PDB entry 9G9G | electron microscopy, 3.38 A resolution | chains C and T of the 12 polymer chains in the assembly

# Chain C
Molecule: CRISPR system Cms protein Csm2
From: Enterococcus italicus DSM 15952
UniProtKB: E6LHV6 (CSM2_ENTI1); residue numbers follow UniProt; this construct covers 1-140
Chain sequence (140 residues; numbered 1 to 140; the number before each row is that of its first residue):
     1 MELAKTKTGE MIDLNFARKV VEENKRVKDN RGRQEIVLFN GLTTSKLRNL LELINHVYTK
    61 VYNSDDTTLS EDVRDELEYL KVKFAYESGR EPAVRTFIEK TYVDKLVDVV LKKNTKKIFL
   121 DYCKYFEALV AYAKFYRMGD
Unresolved in the structure: 1-2, 138-140

# Chain T
Molecule: CTR
Sequence (47 nucleotides; each row starts with the number of its first residue):
     1 CCCCCAGCGC UUCAGCGUUC UUCGGAAUGU CGCGCAUUGG CAUGGAA
Unresolved in the structure: 1-7, 43-47

# Chain C / chain T interface
Residue-residue contacts (12; chain C residue first):
  Thr43(C) with G17(T), hydrogen bond to the phosphate
  Thr44(C) with U18(T), hydrogen bond to the phosphate
  Ser45(C) with G17(T), hydrogen bond to the phosphate; U18(T), hydrogen bond to the phosphate
  Lys46(C) with C16(T), salt bridge to the phosphate; G17(T), salt bridge to the phosphate
  Arg48(C) with C20(T), hydrogen bond to the sugar
  Tyr86(C) with A14(T), hydrogen bond to the phosphate; G15(T), phosphate contact
  Arg90(C) with A14(T), salt bridge to the phosphate; G15(T), hydrogen bond to the phosphate; C16(T), salt bridge to the phosphate
Also at the interface, not in a pair above, chain C (12 interface residues in all): Asn49, Glu52, Lys83, Glu87, Lys134
Also at the interface, not in a pair above, chain T (7 interface residues in all): U19

# In short
Chain C and chain T form an interface of 12 and 7 residues respectively, with 7 hydrogen bonds and 4 salt
bridges. Among the polar pairs are Arg48(C)-C20(T), Thr43(C)-G17(T) and Thr44(C)-U18(T).
Here chain C is CRISPR system Cms protein Csm2 (Enterococcus italicus DSM 15952) and chain T is CTR. Entry
9G9G (CryoEM structure of Enterococcus italicus Csm-crRNA-CTR1 complex (4.3) bound to AMPNPP) was determined
by electron microscopy together with 9G9A, 9G9B, 9G9C, 9G9D, 9G9E, 9G9F and 4 further entries from the same
study.
